7A2Y - chains A and B; structure by X-ray diffraction, 0.97 A resolution.

[Chain A]
Protein: Tyrosine-protein kinase Fyn
Source organism: Homo sapiens
Notes: EC 2.7.10.2; fragment: SH3 domain
UniProt: P06241 (FYN_HUMAN); residue numbers follow UniProt; this construct covers 83-142
Amino-acid sequence (60 residues; numbered 83 to 142; the number before each row is that of its first residue):
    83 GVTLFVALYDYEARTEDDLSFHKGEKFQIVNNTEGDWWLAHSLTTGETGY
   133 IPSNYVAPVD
Differences from the reference sequence: engineered mutation Val-112 (Leu in P06241), Asn-114 (Ser in P06241), Thr-115 (Ser in P06241), Leu-121 (Glu in P06241), His-123 (Arg in P06241)

[Chain B]
Protein: VSL12
Notes: fragment: vsl12
Amino-acid sequence (13 residues; row label = number of the first residue in the row):
   101 XVSLARRPLPPLP
Modified positions: ACE (acetyl group) at position 101

[How chain A and chain B interact]
Residue-residue contacts - 27 pairs, chain A then chain B:
  Tyr-91(A) with Pro-113(B), hydrophobic
  Tyr-93(A) with Pro-110(B), hydrophobic
  Thr-97(A) with Arg-107(B)
  Asp-99(A) with Leu-104(B)
  Asp-100(A) with Arg-107(B), salt bridge
  Glu-116(A) with Ala-105(B); Arg-106(B)
  Gly-117(A) with Ala-105(B)
  Asp-118(A) with Ala-105(B), hydrogen bond (backbone-backbone); Leu-109(B)
  Trp-119(A) with Leu-104(B); Ala-105(B), hydrogen bond (backbone-backbone); Arg-107(B), hydrogen bond (side chain-backbone); Pro-108(B), hydrogen bond (side chain-backbone); Leu-109(B); Pro-110(B)
  Tyr-132(A) with Leu-104(B), hydrophobic; Ala-105(B), hydrophobic; Arg-107(B)
  Pro-134(A) with Leu-109(B), hydrophobic; Pro-110(B)
  Ser-135(A) with Leu-109(B)
  Asn-136(A) with Leu-109(B); Pro-110(B), hydrogen bond (side chain-backbone); Leu-112(B)
  Tyr-137(A) with Pro-111(B), hydrogen bond (side chain-backbone); Pro-113(B)

[In short]
14 residues of chain A and 10 residues of chain B are in contact; the contacts include 6 hydrogen bonds and 1
salt bridge. Among the polar pairs are Asp-100(A)/Arg-107(B), Trp-119(A)/Arg-107(B) and Trp-119(A)/Pro-108(B).
Chain A is Tyrosine-protein kinase Fyn (Homo sapiens) and chain B is VSL12; the structure, Crystal structure
of the Fyn SH3 domain L112V-S114N-S115T-E121L-R123H mutant in complex with VSL12 at pH 4.0, was determined by
X-ray diffraction.
